3PO1 - chains B and C of the 4 polymer chains in the assembly; structure by X-ray diffraction, 1.65 A resolution.

# Chain B
Molecule: Thrombin heavy chain
Organism: Homo sapiens
Notes: EC 3.4.21.5
UniProtKB: P00734 (THRB_HUMAN); residues 37-183 here correspond to UniProt positions 364-510 (UniProt number = residue number + 327)
Amino-acid sequence (147 residues; numbered 37 to 183; the number before each row is that of its first residue):
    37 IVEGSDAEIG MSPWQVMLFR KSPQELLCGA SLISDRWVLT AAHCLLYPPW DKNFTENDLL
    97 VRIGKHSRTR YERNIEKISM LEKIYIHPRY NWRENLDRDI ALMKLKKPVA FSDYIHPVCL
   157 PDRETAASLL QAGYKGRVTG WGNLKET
Disulfides: Cys64-Cys80
Small-molecule neighbours: MKY (ethyl [(2Z)-2-(carbamimidoylimino)-6-hydroxy-1,3-benzothiazol-3(2H)-yl]acetate): His79, Tyr83, Trp86, Leu132
Curated features (UniProtKB/Swiss-Prot):
  - active site (Charge relay system): His79, Asp135
  - glycosylation: Asn89 (N-linked (GlcNAc...) (complex) asparagine)

# Chain C
Molecule: Thrombin heavy chain
Organism: Homo sapiens
Notes: EC 3.4.21.5
UniProtKB: P00734 (THRB_HUMAN); residues 185-286 here correspond to UniProt positions 518-619 (UniProt number = residue number + 333)
Amino-acid sequence (102 residues; each row starts with the number of its first residue):
   185 GQPSVLQVVN LPIVERPVCK DSTRIRITDN MFCAGYKPDE GKRGDACEGD SGGPFVMKSP
   245 FNNRWYQMGI VSWGEGCDRD GKYGFYTHVF RLKKWIQKVI DQ
Disulfides: Cys203-Cys217, Cys231-Cys261
Ion coordination: Na+: Arg263, Lys266
Small-molecule neighbours: MKY (ethyl [(2Z)-2-(carbamimidoylimino)-6-hydroxy-1,3-benzothiazol-3(2H)-yl]acetate): Asp229, Ala230, Cys231, Glu232, Ser235, Val255, Ser256, Trp257, Gly258, Gly260, Cys261, Gly268, Phe269, Tyr270
Curated features (UniProtKB/Swiss-Prot):
  - region: Ala218 to Val240 (High affinity receptor-binding region which is also known as the TP508 peptide)
  - active site: Ser235 (Charge relay system)

# Chain B / chain C interface
Contacting residue pairs (169; chain B residue first):
  Ile37(B) - Gln191(C)
  Ile37(B) - Val193(C)  hydrophobic
  Ile37(B) - Asp229(C)
  Ile37(B) - Asp234(C)  hydrogen bond (backbone-side chain)
  Val38(B) - Gly228(C)
  Val38(B) - Asp229(C)  hydrogen bond (backbone-backbone)
  Val38(B) - Cys231(C)  hydrophobic
  Val38(B) - Cys261(C)  hydrophobic
  Val38(B) - Asp262(C)
  Glu39(B) - Val193(C)
  Glu39(B) - Gly228(C)
  Glu39(B) - Asp262(C)
  Gly40(B) - Gln191(C)
  Gly40(B) - Val192(C)
  Ser41(B) - Leu190(C)
  Ser41(B) - Gln191(C)
  Ser41(B) - Val192(C)  hydrogen bond (backbone-backbone)
  Asp42(B) - Val189(C)
  Asp42(B) - Leu190(C)
  Asp42(B) - Gln191(C)  hydrogen bond
  Asp42(B) - Val192(C)
  Ala43(B) - Leu190(C)  hydrogen bond (backbone-backbone)
  Trp50(B) - Val240(C)
  Trp50(B) - Trp249(C)  hydrophobic
  Gln51(B) - Leu190(C)
  Gln51(B) - Pro238(C)
  Leu62(B) - Gly233(C)
  Cys64(B) - Gly233(C)
  Cys64(B) - Ser235(C)  hydrogen bond (side chain-backbone)
  Gly65(B) - Gly233(C)
  Gly65(B) - Ser235(C)  hydrogen bond (backbone-backbone)
  Gly65(B) - Gly236(C)
  Gly65(B) - Gly237(C)
  Ala66(B) - Gly236(C)
  Ala66(B) - Gly237(C)
  Ala66(B) - Pro238(C)
  Ser67(B) - Gln251(C)  hydrogen bond
  Ile69(B) - Ile284(C)  hydrophobic
  Trp73(B) - Val283(C)  hydrophobic
  Trp73(B) - Ile284(C)
  Leu75(B) - Gly236(C)
  Leu75(B) - Gln251(C)
  Leu75(B) - Ile254(C)  hydrophobic
  Thr76(B) - Gly236(C)
  Thr76(B) - Ile254(C)
  Ala77(B) - Gly236(C)
  Ala77(B) - Ile254(C)
  Ala77(B) - Val255(C)
  His79(B) - Ser235(C)  hydrogen bond
  His79(B) - Ser256(C)  hydrogen bond (side chain-backbone)
  Cys80(B) - Ser235(C)
  His102(B) - Val189(C)
  His102(B) - Leu190(C)  hydrogen bond (backbone-backbone)
  Ser103(B) - Ser188(C)
  Arg104(B) - Gln186(C)
  Arg104(B) - Pro187(C)  hydrogen bond (side chain-backbone)
  Arg104(B) - Ser188(C)  hydrogen bond (backbone-backbone)
  Tyr121(B) - Trp279(C)
  Tyr121(B) - Val283(C)  hydrophobic
  Ile122(B) - Trp279(C)
  His123(B) - Trp279(C)
  Pro124(B) - Trp279(C)
  Glu130(B) - Arg210(C)  salt bridge
  Asn131(B) - Ile209(C)
  Asn131(B) - Arg210(C)  hydrogen bond (side chain-backbone)
  Asn131(B) - Thr212(C)
  Asn131(B) - Met215(C)
  Asn131(B) - Trp257(C)
  Leu132(B) - Trp257(C)  hydrophobic
  Asp133(B) - Thr212(C)  hydrogen bond
  Asp133(B) - Asn214(C)  hydrogen bond
  Asp133(B) - Met215(C)
  Arg134(B) - Asn214(C)
  Arg134(B) - Leu276(C)
  Asp135(B) - Ser256(C)  hydrogen bond
  Asp135(B) - Thr271(C)  hydrogen bond (backbone-side chain)
  Ile136(B) - Ile254(C)  hydrophobic
  Ile136(B) - Leu276(C)  hydrophobic
  Ile136(B) - Trp279(C)  hydrophobic
  Ile136(B) - Ile280(C)  hydrophobic
  Ala137(B) - Trp279(C)  hydrophobic
  Leu138(B) - Trp279(C)
  Leu138(B) - Ile280(C)
  Leu138(B) - Val283(C)  hydrophobic
  Lys140(B) - Gln286(C)
  Val154(B) - Trp249(C)
  Val154(B) - Gln251(C)
  Cys155(B) - Arg248(C)
  Cys155(B) - Trp249(C)  hydrogen bond (backbone-backbone)
  Cys155(B) - Tyr250(C)
  Cys155(B) - Gln251(C)  hydrogen bond (backbone-backbone)
  Leu156(B) - Tyr250(C)
  Leu156(B) - Lys277(C)
  Leu156(B) - Ile280(C)  hydrophobic
  Pro157(B) - Tyr250(C)  hydrophobic
  Pro157(B) - Gln251(C)
  Pro157(B) - Met252(C)  hydrophobic
  Pro157(B) - Val273(C)
  Pro157(B) - Phe274(C)
  Pro157(B) - Lys277(C)  hydrogen bond (backbone-side chain)
  Asp158(B) - Phe274(C)
  Arg159(B) - Phe274(C)
  Thr161(B) - Tyr250(C)
  Ala162(B) - Met252(C)  hydrophobic
  Ala162(B) - Phe274(C)  hydrophobic
  Ser164(B) - Phe245(C)
  Leu165(B) - Ile197(C)
  Leu165(B) - Met241(C)
  Leu165(B) - Pro244(C)
  Leu166(B) - Ile197(C)  hydrophobic
  Leu166(B) - Met252(C)  hydrophobic
  Leu166(B) - His272(C)
  Gln167(B) - Ile197(C)
  Ala168(B) - Ile197(C)
  Ala168(B) - Glu199(C)
  Gly169(B) - Pro196(C)
  Gly169(B) - Ile197(C)  hydrogen bond (backbone-backbone)
  Tyr170(B) - Pro196(C)
  Tyr170(B) - Ile197(C)  hydrogen bond (backbone-backbone)
  Tyr170(B) - Met241(C)  hydrophobic
  Lys171(B) - Leu195(C)
  Lys171(B) - Pro196(C)
  Lys171(B) - Tyr220(C)  hydrogen bond
  Lys171(B) - Lys226(C)
  Lys171(B) - Met241(C)
  Gly172(B) - Asn194(C)
  Gly172(B) - Leu195(C)  hydrogen bond (backbone-backbone)
  Gly172(B) - Phe239(C)
  Gly172(B) - Val240(C)
  Gly172(B) - Met241(C)
  Arg173(B) - Val192(C)
  Arg173(B) - Val193(C)
  Arg173(B) - Asn194(C)  hydrogen bond
  Arg173(B) - Pro238(C)
  Arg173(B) - Phe239(C)
  Arg173(B) - Val240(C)  hydrogen bond (backbone-backbone)
  Arg173(B) - Trp249(C)
  Val174(B) - Val192(C)
  Val174(B) - Val193(C)  hydrogen bond (backbone-backbone)
  Val174(B) - Pro238(C)
  Val174(B) - Phe239(C)  hydrophobic
  Val174(B) - Val255(C)  hydrophobic
  Val174(B) - Tyr270(C)
  Thr175(B) - Gln191(C)
  Thr175(B) - Val192(C)
  Thr175(B) - Pro238(C)
  Gly176(B) - Leu190(C)
  Gly176(B) - Gln191(C)  hydrogen bond (backbone-backbone)
  Gly176(B) - Asp234(C)
  Trp177(B) - Pro187(C)
  Trp177(B) - Val189(C)
  Trp177(B) - Leu190(C)
  Trp177(B) - Asp234(C)  hydrogen bond (backbone-side chain)
  Gly178(B) - Pro187(C)
  Gly178(B) - Glu232(C)
  Gly178(B) - Gly233(C)
  Gly178(B) - Asp234(C)  hydrogen bond (backbone-side chain)
  Asn179(B) - Gly185(C)
  Asn179(B) - Gln186(C)  hydrogen bond
  Asn179(B) - Cys231(C)
  Asn179(B) - Glu232(C)  hydrogen bond (backbone-backbone)
  Leu180(B) - Gly185(C)  hydrogen bond (backbone-backbone)
  Leu180(B) - Gln186(C)
  Leu180(B) - Pro187(C)  hydrophobic
  Leu180(B) - Gln191(C)
  Lys181(B) - Cys231(C)
  Glu182(B) - Gly260(C)
  Glu182(B) - Cys261(C)  hydrogen bond (side chain-backbone)
  Glu182(B) - Arg263(C)  salt bridge
Also at the interface, not in a pair above, chain B (70 interface residues in all): Met47, Ser48, Leu63, Trp86, Asn127
Also at the interface, not in a pair above, chain C (66 interface residues in all): Val198, Phe216, Arg227, Ala230, Ser243

# In short
70 residues of chain B and 66 residues of chain C are in contact; the contacts include 35 hydrogen bonds and 2
salt bridges. Among the polar pairs are Glu130(B)-Arg210(C), Glu182(B)-Arg263(C) and Ile37(B)-Asp234(C).
Compound MKY is bound between chain B and chain C.
Chain B is Thrombin heavy chain and chain C is Thrombin heavy chain, both from Homo sapiens; the structure,
Thrombin in complex with Benzothiazole Guanidine, was determined by X-ray diffraction.
